6HVV - chains O and P of the 28 polymer chains in the assembly; structure by X-ray diffraction, 2.70 A resolution.

[Chain O]
Molecule: Proteasome subunit alpha type-2
From: Saccharomyces cerevisiae S288C
Notes: EC 3.4.25.1
Reference sequence: P23639 (PSA2_YEAST); residues 1-250 here = UniProt positions 1-250
Amino-acid sequence (250 residues; row label = number of the first residue in the row):
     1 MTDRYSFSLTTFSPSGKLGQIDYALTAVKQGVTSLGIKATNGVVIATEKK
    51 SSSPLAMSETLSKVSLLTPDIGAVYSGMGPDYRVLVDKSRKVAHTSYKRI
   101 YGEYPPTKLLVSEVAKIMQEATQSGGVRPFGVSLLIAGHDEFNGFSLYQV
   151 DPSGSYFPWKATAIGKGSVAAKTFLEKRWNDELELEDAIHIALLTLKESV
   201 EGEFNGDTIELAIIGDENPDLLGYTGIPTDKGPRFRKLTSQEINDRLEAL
UniProt features mapped onto this chain:
  - cross-link: Lys108 (Glycyl lysine isopeptide (Lys-Gly) (interchain with G-Cter in ubiquitin))

[Chain P]
Molecule: Proteasome subunit alpha type-3
From: Saccharomyces cerevisiae S288C
Notes: EC 3.4.25.1
Reference sequence: P23638 (PSA3_YEAST); residues 0-257 here correspond to UniProt positions 1-258 (UniProt number = residue number + 1)
Amino-acid sequence (258 residues; each row starts with the number of its first residue; numbering starts at 0):
     0 MGSRRYDSRTTIFSPEGRLYQVEYALESISHAGTAIGIMASDGIVLAAER
    50 KVTSTLLEQDTSTEKLYKLNDKIAVAVAGLTADAEILINTARIHAQNYLK
   100 TYNEDIPVEILVRRLSDIKQGYTQHGGLRPFGVSFIYAGYDDRYGYQLYT
   150 SNPSGNYTGWKAISVGANTSAAQTLLQMDYKDDMKVDDAIELALKTLSKT
   200 TDSSALTYDRLEFATIRKGANDGEVYQKIFKPQEIKDILVKTGITKKDED
   250 EEADEDMK
Unresolved in the structure: 0, 245-257
UniProt features mapped onto this chain:
  - cross-link (Glycyl lysine isopeptide (Lys-Gly)): Lys99 (interchain with G-Cter in ubiquitin), Lys198 (interchain with G-Cter in ubiquitin), Lys230 (interchain with G-Cter in ubiquitin)

[How chain O and chain P interact]
Residue-residue contacts (65; chain O residue first):
  Arg4(O) with Ser2(P), hydrogen bond (backbone-side chain)
  Tyr5(O) with Tyr5(P)
  Ser6(O) with Gly125(P); Leu127(P)
  Phe7(O) with Ser2(P); Tyr5(P); Asp6(P); Gly126(P)
  Ser8(O) with Gly126(P), hydrogen bond (backbone-backbone); Leu127(P); Arg128(P), hydrogen bond (side chain-backbone)
  Thr10(O) with Arg128(P)
  Thr11(O) with Ser7(P); Thr9(P); Gln20(P)
  Phe12(O) with Gln20(P); Tyr23(P); Ala24(P), hydrophobic; Ser27(P); Arg128(P); Pro129(P); Gly131(P)
  Ser13(O) with Tyr23(P)
  Pro14(O) with Tyr23(P), hydrophobic; Glu26(P)
  Ser15(O) with Glu26(P)
  Gly16(O) with Tyr23(P); Glu26(P); Ser27(P), hydrogen bond (backbone-side chain)
  Leu18(O) with Leu79(P), hydrophobic; Arg128(P)
  Lys38(O) with Glu57(P), salt bridge
  Ser112(O) with Glu84(P)
  Lys116(O) with Ile85(P)
  Gln119(O) with Ala81(P); Asp82(P), hydrogen bond; Ile85(P); Arg128(P)
  Thr122(O) with Arg128(P), hydrogen bond (backbone-side chain)
  Gln123(O) with Tyr121(P); Leu127(P); Arg128(P), hydrogen bond (side chain-backbone); Pro129(P); Phe130(P)
  Gly125(O) with Leu127(P)
  Ser153(O) with Ala81(P)
  Gly154(O) with Ala81(P)
  Ser155(O) with Ala81(P)
  Tyr156(O) with Glu84(P), hydrogen bond
  Phe157(O) with Leu56(P), hydrophobic
  Pro158(O) with Leu56(P); Glu57(P), hydrogen bond (backbone-backbone); Thr60(P); Ser61(P)
  Trp159(O) with Ser53(P); Leu55(P); Leu56(P)
  Lys160(O) with Thr54(P), hydrogen bond (side chain-backbone); Leu55(P), hydrogen bond (backbone-backbone); Glu57(P)
  Ala161(O) with Leu55(P)
  Leu175(O) with Leu55(P), hydrophobic
  Glu176(O) with Thr54(P); Leu55(P)
  Trp179(O) with Leu55(P), hydrophobic
Interface residues without a listed pair, chain O (35 interface residues in all): Ser124, Tyr148, Lys172
Interface residues without a listed pair, chain P (32 interface residues in all): His30, Thr80

[Summary]
35 residues of chain O face 32 of chain P across their interface, with 11 hydrogen bonds and 1 salt bridge.
Among the polar pairs are Lys38(O)-Glu57(P), Arg4(O)-Ser2(P) and Ser8(O)-Arg128(P).
Here chain O is Proteasome subunit alpha type-2 and chain P is Proteasome subunit alpha type-3, both from
Saccharomyces cerevisiae S288C. Entry 6HVV (Yeast 20S proteasome with human beta2i (1-53) in complex with 39)
was determined by X-ray diffraction together with 6HTB, 6HTC, 6HTD, 6HTP, 6HTR, 6HUB and 30 further entries
from the same study.
